Entry 1XD2 (X-ray diffraction, 2.70 A resolution); this record covers chains B and C of the 3 polymer chains in the assembly.

[Chain B]
Name: Transforming protein p21/H-Ras-1
Organism: Homo sapiens
UniProtKB: P01112 (RASH_HUMAN); residues 1-166 here = UniProt positions 1-166
Chain sequence (166 residues; each row starts with the number of its first residue):
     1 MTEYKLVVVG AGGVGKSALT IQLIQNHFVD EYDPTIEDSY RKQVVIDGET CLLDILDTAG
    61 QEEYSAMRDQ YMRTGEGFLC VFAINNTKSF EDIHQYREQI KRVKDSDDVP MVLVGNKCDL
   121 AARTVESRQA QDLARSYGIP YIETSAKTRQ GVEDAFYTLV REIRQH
Curated features (UniProtKB/Swiss-Prot):
  - region: H166 (Hypervariable region)
  - motif: Y32 to Y40 (Effector region)
  - binding site (GTP): G13 to A18, V29 to T35, A59, G60, N116 to D119, S145 to K147
  - modified residue: M1 (N-acetylmethionine), T2 (N-acetylthreonine), C118 (S-nitrosocysteine)
  - glycosylation: T35 (Microbial infection: O-linked (Glc) threonine)
  - natural variant: G12 (G12A: In CSTLO; G12C: In CSTLO; G12D: In CSTLO; G12E: In CSTLO; G12S: In CSTLO and CMEMS; G12V: In CSTLO, bladder carcinoma and CMEMS), G13 (G13C: In CSTLO; G13D: In CSTLO; G13R: In SFM), Q22 (Q22K: In CMEMS), E37 (E37EE: In CSTLO), T58 (T58I: In CSTLO), Q61 (Q61K: In NMTC2; Q61L: In melanoma), E63 (E63K: In CMEMS), S89 (S89C: Found in a patient with severe fetal hydrops and pleural effusion; uncertain significance), K117 (K117R: In CSTLO), A146 (A146T: In CSTLO; A146V: In CSTLO)
  - mutagenesis: S17 (S17N: Dominant negative. Prevents PLCE1 EGF-induced recruitment to plasma membrane. No effect on subcellular location of isoform 2), N26 (N26G: Loss of interaction with PLCE1; when associated with V-12), V29 (V29A: No effect on interaction with PLCE1; when associated with V-12), Y32 (Y32F: Loss of interaction and recruitment to plasma membrane of PLCE1; when associated with V-12), P34 (P34G: No effect on interaction with PLCE1; when associated with V-12), T35 (T35S: Loss of interaction with PLCE1; when associated with V-12), E37 (E37G: No effect on interaction with PLCE1; when associated with V-12), D38 (D38N: No effect on interaction with PLCE1; when associated with V-12), S39 (S39C: No effect on interaction with PLCE1; when associated with V-12), A59 (A59T: Loss of GTPase activity and creation of an autophosphorylation site), Q61 (Q61I: Moderately increased transformation of cultured cell lines; Q61R: Promotes interaction with SHOC2 and PP1C; Q61V: Strongly increased transformation of cultured cell lines), A83 (A83T: GTP-binding activity reduced by factor of 30), 4 further mutagenesis entries in UniProt

[Chain C]
Name: Son of sevenless protein homolog 1
Organism: Homo sapiens
Notes: fragment: residues 566-1049, including Ras guanine nucleotide exchange factor fragment
UniProtKB: Q07889 (SOS1_HUMAN); numbering as in UniProt (aligned over 566-1049)
Chain sequence (484 residues; each row starts with the number of its first residue):
   566 QMRLPSADVY RFAEPDSEEN IIFEENMQPK AGIPIIKAGT VIKLIERLTY HMYADPNFVR
   626 TFLTTYRSFC KPQELLSLII ERFEIPEPEP TEADRIAIEN GDQPLSAELK RFRKEYIQPV
   686 QLRVLNVCRH WVEHHFYDFE RDAYLLQRME EFIGTVRGKA MKKWVESITK IIQRKKIARD
   746 NGPGHNITFQ SSPPTVEWHI SRPGHIETFD LLTLHPIEIA RQLTLLESDL YRAVQPSELV
   806 GSVWTKEDKE INSPNLLKMI RHTTNLTLWF EKCIVETENL EERVAVVSRI IEILQVFQEL
   866 NNFNGVLEVV SAMNSSPVYR LDHTFEQIPS RQKKILEEAH ELSEDHYKKY LAKLRSINPP
   926 CVPFFGIYLT NILKTEEGNP EVLKRHGKEL INFSKRRKVA EITGEIQQYQ NQPYCLRVES
   986 DIKRFFENLN PMGNSMEKEF TDYLFNKSLE IEPRNPKPLP RFPKKYSYPL KSPGVRPSNP
  1046 RPGT
Unresolved in the structure: 591-596, 744-749, 1047-1049
From the paper describing this entry:
  - mutagenesis - L687E/R688A, W729E: decreased signaling (ERK2 kinase activity)
  - mutagenesis - L687E/R688A, W729E: decreased catalytic activity on Ras GTP

[Chain B / chain C interface]
Contacting residue pairs (75):
  S17(B) - K939(C)
  S17(B) - E942(C)
  A18(B) - E942(C)  hydrogen bond (backbone-side chain)
  I21(B) - K939(C)
  I21(B) - E942(C)
  I21(B) - G943(C)
  Q25(B) - G943(C)
  D30(B) - K602(C)  salt bridge
  D30(B) - L948(C)
  D30(B) - R950(C)  salt bridge
  E31(B) - E589(C)
  E31(B) - K602(C)
  E31(B) - N944(C)
  E31(B) - S959(C)  hydrogen bond
  E31(B) - K963(C)  salt bridge
  Y32(B) - K939(C)
  Y32(B) - G943(C)
  Y32(B) - N944(C)  hydrogen bond (backbone-side chain)
  Y32(B) - K963(C)
  D33(B) - K963(C)
  P34(B) - N936(C)
  P34(B) - K939(C)
  P34(B) - T940(C)
  T35(B) - N936(C)
  E37(B) - K913(C)  salt bridge
  Y40(B) - H911(C)
  R41(B) - D910(C)  salt bridge
  R41(B) - H911(C)
  D54(B) - H911(C)  salt bridge
  I55(B) - H911(C)
  L56(B) - H911(C)
  D57(B) - K939(C)
  T58(B) - T935(C)
  A59(B) - T935(C)  hydrogen bond (backbone-side chain)
  A59(B) - L938(C)  hydrophobic
  G60(B) - W809(C)  hydrogen bond (backbone-side chain)
  G60(B) - L934(C)
  G60(B) - L938(C)
  Q61(B) - F929(C)
  Q61(B) - G931(C)  hydrogen bond (side chain-backbone)
  Q61(B) - T935(C)  hydrogen bond
  E63(B) - K814(C)  salt bridge
  E63(B) - L822(C)
  E63(B) - I825(C)
  E63(B) - T829(C)
  Y64(B) - M824(C)
  Y64(B) - I825(C)  hydrophobic
  Y64(B) - F929(C)
  Y64(B) - F930(C)
  Y64(B) - G931(C)  hydrogen bond (side chain-backbone)
  S65(B) - T829(C)
  S65(B) - E1002(C)
  A66(B) - T829(C)
  A66(B) - T832(C)
  M67(B) - S876(C)
  M67(B) - Y912(C)
  M67(B) - F929(C)  hydrophobic
  D69(B) - S880(C)
  D69(B) - S881(C)  hydrogen bond (side chain-backbone)
  Q70(B) - V875(C)
  Q70(B) - S876(C)  hydrogen bond
  Q70(B) - N879(C)
  Q70(B) - S908(C)  hydrogen bond
  Y71(B) - Y912(C)  hydrogen bond
  Y71(B) - F929(C)
  R73(B) - N879(C)  hydrogen bond (side chain-backbone)
  R73(B) - S880(C)
  R73(B) - Y884(C)
  Q95(B) - K1003(C)  hydrogen bond
  R102(B) - S881(C)
  R102(B) - T1006(C)
  R102(B) - D1007(C)  salt bridge
  R102(B) - F1010(C)
  V103(B) - S881(C)
  D105(B) - R1019(C)  salt bridge
Other interface residues (no listed pair), chain B (37 interface residues in all): S39, E62, R68
Other interface residues (no listed pair), chain C (50 interface residues in all): T810, R826, T828, L833, L872, I932, P945, I967

[In short]
Chain B and chain C form an interface of 37 and 50 residues respectively; the contacts include 14 hydrogen
bonds and 9 salt bridges. Polar contacts include D30(B)-K602(C), D30(B)-R950(C) and E31(B)-K963(C). The paper
reports that L687E/R688A and W729E of chain C reduce signaling (ERK2 kinase activity); L687E/R688A and W729E
of chain C reduce catalytic activity on Ras GTP.
Chain B is Transforming protein p21/H-Ras-1 and chain C is Son of sevenless protein homolog 1, both from Homo
sapiens; the structure, Crystal Structure of a ternary Ras:SOS:Ras*GDP complex, was determined by X-ray
diffraction, deposited together with 1XD4 and 1XDV.
